4X67 - chains A and T of the 12 polymer chains in the assembly; structure by X-ray diffraction, 4.10 A resolution (low resolution: residue-level contacts below are approximate; hydrogen-bond / salt-bridge calls are withheld).

[Chain A]
Protein: DNA-directed RNA polymerase II subunit RPB1
Organism: Saccharomyces cerevisiae (strain ATCC 204508 / S288c)
Reference sequence: P04050 (RPB1_YEAST); numbering as in UniProt (aligned over 1-1733)
Sequence (1733 residues; each row starts with the number of its first residue):
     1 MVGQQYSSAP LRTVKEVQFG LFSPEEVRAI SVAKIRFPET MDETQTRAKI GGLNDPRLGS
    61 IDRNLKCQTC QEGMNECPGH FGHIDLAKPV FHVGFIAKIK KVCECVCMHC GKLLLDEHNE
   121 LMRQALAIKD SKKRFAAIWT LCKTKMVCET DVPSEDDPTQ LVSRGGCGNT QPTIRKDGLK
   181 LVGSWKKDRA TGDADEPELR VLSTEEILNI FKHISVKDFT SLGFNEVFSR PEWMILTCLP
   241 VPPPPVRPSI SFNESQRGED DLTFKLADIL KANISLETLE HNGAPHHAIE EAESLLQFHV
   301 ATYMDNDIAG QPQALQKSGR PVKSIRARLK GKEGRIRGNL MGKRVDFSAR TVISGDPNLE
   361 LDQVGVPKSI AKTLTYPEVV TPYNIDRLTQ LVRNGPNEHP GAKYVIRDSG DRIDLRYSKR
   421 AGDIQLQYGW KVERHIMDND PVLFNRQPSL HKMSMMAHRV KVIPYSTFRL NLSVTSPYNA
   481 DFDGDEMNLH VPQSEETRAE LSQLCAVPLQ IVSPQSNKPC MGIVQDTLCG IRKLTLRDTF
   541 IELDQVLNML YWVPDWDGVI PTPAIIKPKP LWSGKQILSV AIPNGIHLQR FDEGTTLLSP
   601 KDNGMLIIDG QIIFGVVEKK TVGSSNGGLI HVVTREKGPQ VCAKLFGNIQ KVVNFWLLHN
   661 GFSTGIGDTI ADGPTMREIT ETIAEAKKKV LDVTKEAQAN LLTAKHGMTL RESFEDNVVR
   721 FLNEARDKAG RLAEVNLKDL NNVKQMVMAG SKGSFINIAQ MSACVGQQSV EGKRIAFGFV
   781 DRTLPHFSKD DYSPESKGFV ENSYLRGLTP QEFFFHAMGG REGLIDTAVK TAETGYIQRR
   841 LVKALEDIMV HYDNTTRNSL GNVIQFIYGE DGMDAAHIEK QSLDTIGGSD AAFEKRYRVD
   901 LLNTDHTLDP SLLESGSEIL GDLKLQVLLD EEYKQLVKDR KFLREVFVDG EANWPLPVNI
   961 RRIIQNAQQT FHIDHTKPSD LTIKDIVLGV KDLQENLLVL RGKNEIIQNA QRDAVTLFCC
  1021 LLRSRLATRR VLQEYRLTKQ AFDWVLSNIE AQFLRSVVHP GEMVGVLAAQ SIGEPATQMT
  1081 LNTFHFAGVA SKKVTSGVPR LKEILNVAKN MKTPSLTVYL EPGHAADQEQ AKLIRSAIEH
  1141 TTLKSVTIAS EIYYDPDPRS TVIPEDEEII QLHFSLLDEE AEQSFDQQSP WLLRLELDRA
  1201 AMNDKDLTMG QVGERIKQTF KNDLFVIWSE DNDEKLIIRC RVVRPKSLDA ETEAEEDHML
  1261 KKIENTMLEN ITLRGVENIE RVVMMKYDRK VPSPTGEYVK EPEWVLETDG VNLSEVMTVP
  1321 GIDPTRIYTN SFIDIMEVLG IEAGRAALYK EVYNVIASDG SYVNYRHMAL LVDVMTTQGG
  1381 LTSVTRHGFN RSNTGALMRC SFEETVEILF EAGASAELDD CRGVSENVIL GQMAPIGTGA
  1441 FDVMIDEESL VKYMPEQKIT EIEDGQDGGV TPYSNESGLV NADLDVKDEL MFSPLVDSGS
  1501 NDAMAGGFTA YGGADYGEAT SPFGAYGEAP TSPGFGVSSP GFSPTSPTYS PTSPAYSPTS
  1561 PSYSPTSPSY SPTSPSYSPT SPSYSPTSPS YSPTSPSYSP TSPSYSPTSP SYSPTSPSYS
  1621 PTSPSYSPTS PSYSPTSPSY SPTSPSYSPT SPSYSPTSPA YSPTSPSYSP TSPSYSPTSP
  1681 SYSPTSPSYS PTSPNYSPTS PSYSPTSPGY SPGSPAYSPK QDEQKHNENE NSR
Unresolved in the structure: 1-2, 155-160, 187-198, 1082-1091, 1176-1186, 1244-1253, 1446-1733
Metal / ion sites: Zn2+ site 1: Cys67, Cys70, Cys77, His80; Zn2+ site 2: Cys110, Cys167
Curated features (UniProtKB/Swiss-Prot):
  - region: Pro248 to Asp260 (Lid loop), Asn306 to Lys323 (Rudder loop), Pro810 to Glu822 (Bridging helix)
  - binding site (Zn(2+)): Cys67, Cys70, Cys77, His80, Cys107, Cys110, Cys148, Cys167
  - binding site (Mg(2+)): Asp481, Asp483, Asp485
  - modified residue: Thr1471 (Phosphothreonine)
  - cross-link (Glycyl lysine isopeptide (Lys-Gly)): Lys695 (interchain with G-Cter in ubiquitin), Lys1246 (interchain with G-Cter in ubiquitin), Lys1350 (interchain with G-Cter in ubiquitin)

[Chain T]
Molecule: Template DNA _29 mer
Sequence (29 nucleotides; each row starts with the number of its first residue):
     1 CTACCGATAA GCAGAGGGCA XTCTCGATG
Unresolved in the structure: 1-19
Modified positions: 02I ((6S,7S,8S,10R)-4-amino-8-hydroxy-7,8,9,10-tetrahydro-6H-7,10-epoxyazepino[1,2-e]purin-6-yl dihydrogen phosphate) at position 21

[How chain A and chain T interact]
Residue-residue contacts (5):
  Lys332(A) - 02I_21(T)
  Arg344(A) - DC23(T)
  Arg350(A) - DT22(T)
  Arg350(A) - DC23(T)
  Gln447(A) - DT22(T)
Other interface residues (no listed pair), chain A (6 interface residues in all): Pro448, Ala832
Other interface residues (no listed pair), chain T (4 interface residues in all): DA20

[In short]
6 residues of chain A and 4 residues of chain T are in contact. Cys67(A), Cys70(A), Cys77(A) and His80(A)
coordinate Zn2+ site 1. Curated annotation (UniProt) lists 8 Zn2+-binding residues and 3 Mg2+-binding residues
on chain A.
Chain A is DNA-directed RNA polymerase II subunit RPB1 (Saccharomyces cerevisiae (strain ATCC 204508 / S288c))
and chain T is Template DNA _29 mer; the structure, Crystal structure of elongating yeast RNA polymerase II
stalled at oxidative Cyclopurine DNA lesions, was determined by X-ray diffraction together with 4X6A from the
same study.
